PDB entry 7PKC | X-ray diffraction, 1.50 A resolution | chains A and D of the 4 polymer chains in the assembly

== Chain A (and D) ==
Protein: Putative NADP-dependent glyceraldehyde-3-phosphate dehydrogenase
Source organism: Streptococcus pyogenes M49 591
Notes: chain D of this document is another copy of the same molecule, construct and numbering; everything in this record applies to it too
Reference sequence: A0A7G1J7Q1 (A0A7G1J7Q1_STRPY); residues 1-475 here = UniProt positions 1-475
Sequence (496 residues; numbered -20 to 475; the number before each row is that of its first residue; numbers below 1 keep their minus sign (Ala-20 is residue -20)):
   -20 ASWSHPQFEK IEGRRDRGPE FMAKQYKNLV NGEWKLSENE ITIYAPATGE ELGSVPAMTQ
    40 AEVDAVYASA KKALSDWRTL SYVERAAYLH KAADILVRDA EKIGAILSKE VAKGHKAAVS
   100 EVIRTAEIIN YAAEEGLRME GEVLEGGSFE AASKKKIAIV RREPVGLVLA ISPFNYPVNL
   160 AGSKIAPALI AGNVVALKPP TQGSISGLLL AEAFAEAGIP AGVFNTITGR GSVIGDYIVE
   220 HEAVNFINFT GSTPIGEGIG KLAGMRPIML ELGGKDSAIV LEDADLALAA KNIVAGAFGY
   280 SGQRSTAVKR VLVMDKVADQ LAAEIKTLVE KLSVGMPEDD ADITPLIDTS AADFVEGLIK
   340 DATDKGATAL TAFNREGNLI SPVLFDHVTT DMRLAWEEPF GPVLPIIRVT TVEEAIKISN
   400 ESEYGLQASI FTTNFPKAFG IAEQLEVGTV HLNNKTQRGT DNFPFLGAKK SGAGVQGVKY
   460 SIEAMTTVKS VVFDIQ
Not modelled in the structure: -20 to 1 (chain D: -20 to -1)
Construct notes: expression tag (-20 to 0); conflict Thr58 (Ala in A0A7G1J7Q1), Ala170 (Ser in A0A7G1J7Q1), Ala266 (Val in A0A7G1J7Q1); engineered mutation Ser284 (Cys in A0A7G1J7Q1)
What the authors report for this chain:
  - catalytic residues: Glu250 (citing earlier work)
  - conformationally variable residues (side-chain flip): Arg437, Gly438 to Thr439
  - specificity-determining residues: Lys177, Thr180, Arg209 (proposed by the authors, not directly observed)

== Chain A / chain D interface ==
Contacting residue pairs (52; chain A residue first):
  Thr58(A) - Lys133(D)  hydrogen bond (backbone-side chain)
  Ser60(A) - Gly126(D)
  Ser60(A) - Ala130(D)
  Ser60(A) - Lys133(D)
  Tyr61(A) - Gly126(D)  hydrogen bond (backbone-backbone)
  Val62(A) - Gly126(D)  hydrogen bond (backbone-backbone)
  Val62(A) - Ser127(D)
  Val62(A) - Phe128(D)
  Val62(A) - Glu129(D)
  Val62(A) - Ala130(D)
  Glu63(A) - Ala130(D)
  Leu116(A) - Ser127(D)  hydrogen bond (backbone-side chain)
  Glu119(A) - Glu121(D)
  Glu119(A) - Val122(D)
  Glu119(A) - Leu123(D)
  Gly120(A) - Glu121(D)
  Gly120(A) - Val122(D)  hydrogen bond (backbone-backbone)
  Glu121(A) - Glu119(D)
  Glu121(A) - Gly120(D)
  Glu121(A) - Val122(D)
  Val122(A) - Glu119(D)
  Val122(A) - Gly120(D)  hydrogen bond (backbone-backbone)
  Val122(A) - Glu121(D)
  Val122(A) - Val122(D)  hydrophobic
  Val122(A) - Ile138(D)  hydrophobic
  Val122(A) - Arg140(D)
  Leu123(A) - Glu119(D)
  Glu124(A) - Arg140(D)  salt bridge
  Gly126(A) - Ser60(D)
  Gly126(A) - Tyr61(D)  hydrogen bond (backbone-backbone)
  Gly126(A) - Val62(D)  hydrogen bond (backbone-backbone)
  Ser127(A) - Val62(D)
  Ser127(A) - Leu116(D)  hydrogen bond (side chain-backbone)
  Phe128(A) - Val62(D)
  Glu129(A) - Val62(D)
  Ala130(A) - Ser60(D)
  Ala130(A) - Val62(D)
  Ala130(A) - Glu63(D)
  Lys133(A) - Thr58(D)  hydrogen bond (side chain-backbone)
  Lys133(A) - Ser60(D)
  Ile136(A) - Arg140(D)
  Ile138(A) - Val122(D)  hydrophobic
  Ile138(A) - Ile138(D)  hydrophobic
  Arg140(A) - Val122(D)
  Arg140(A) - Glu124(D)  salt bridge
  Arg140(A) - Ile136(D)
  Arg140(A) - Ile474(D)
  Thr412(A) - Thr412(D)
  Phe414(A) - Phe414(D)  hydrophobic
  Phe414(A) - Pro415(D)  hydrophobic
  Pro415(A) - Phe414(D)  hydrophobic
  Ile474(A) - Arg140(D)
Also at the interface, not in a pair above, chain A (29 interface residues in all): Leu59, Arg117, Met118, Val139
Also at the interface, not in a pair above, chain D (30 interface residues in all): Leu59, Arg117, Met118, Val139, Phe418

== Overview ==
The interface between chain A and chain D involves 29 residues on one side and 30 on the other; the contacts
include 10 hydrogen bonds and 2 salt bridges. Polar pairs include Glu124(A)-Arg140(D), Thr58(A)-Lys133(D) and
Leu116(A)-Ser127(D). From the paper: the catalytic residue Glu250(A); specificity determinants Lys177(A),
Thr180(A) and Arg209(A).
Chain A and chain D are both Putative NADP-dependent glyceraldehyde-3-phosphate dehydrogenase (Streptococcus
pyogenes M49 591); the structure, Streptococcus pyogenes Apo-GapN C284S variant, was determined by X-ray
diffraction (same publication as 7PKJ).
